PDB entry 2IAA | X-ray diffraction, 1.95 A resolution | chains B and C of the 3 polymer chains in the assembly

# Chain B
Molecule: Aromatic Amine Dehydrogenase
Organism: Alcaligenes faecalis
Notes: EC 1.4.99.4
UniProt: P84887 (AAUA_ALCFA); residues 1-135 here correspond to UniProt positions 48-182 (UniProt number = residue number + 47)
Sequence (135 residues; row label = number of the first residue in the row):
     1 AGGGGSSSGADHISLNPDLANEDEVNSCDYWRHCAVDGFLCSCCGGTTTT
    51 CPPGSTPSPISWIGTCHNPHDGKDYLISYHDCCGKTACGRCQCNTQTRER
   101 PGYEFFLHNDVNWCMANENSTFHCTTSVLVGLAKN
Disordered / not traced: 1-21, 135
Modified / non-standard residues: Trp62 (2-amino-3-(6,7-dioxo-6,7-dihydro-1H-indol-3-yl)-propionic acid; TRQ)
Swiss-Prot annotation at these positions:
  - active site: Trp62 (Tryptophylquinone 6'-substrate hemiaminal intermediate), Asp81 (Proton acceptor)
  - binding site (substrate): Asp37, Asn109 to Val111
  - site: Thr125 (Transition state stabilizer)
  - modified residue: Trp62 (Tryptophylquinone)
  - cross-link: Trp62 to Trp113 (Tryptophan tryptophylquinone (Trp-Trp))
Cystine bridges: Cys28-Cys93, Cys34-Cys66, Cys41-Cys124, Cys43-Cys91, Cys44-Cys88, Cys51-Cys82, Cys83-Cys114
Covalently attached groups: covalent link Trp62-Trp113

# Chain C
Molecule: Azurin
Organism: Alcaligenes faecalis
UniProt: P00281 (AZUR_ALCFA); residues 2-129 here correspond to UniProt positions 1-128 (UniProt number = residue number - 1)
Sequence (128 residues; numbered 2 to 129; the number before each row is that of its first residue):
     2 ACDVSIEGNDSMQFNTKSIVVDKTCKEFTINLKHTGKLPKAAMGHNVVVS
    52 KKSDESAVATDGMKAGLNNDYVKAGDERVIAHTSVIGGGETDSVTFDVSK
   102 LKEGEDYAFFCSFPGHWSIMKGTIELGS
Swiss-Prot annotation at these positions:
  - binding site (Cu cation): His46, Cys112, His117, Met121
Cystine bridges: Cys3-Cys26
Metal / ion sites: Cu ion: His46, Cys112, His117, Met121

# Chain B / chain C interface
Pairs across the interface (8):
  Pro59(B) with Asp11(C); Ser12(C), hydrogen bond (backbone-side chain)
  Ile60(B) with Asp11(C); Met44(C), hydrophobic
  Ile63(B) with Ile120(C), hydrophobic
  Phe106(B) with Met13(C), hydrophobic; Gly116(C); His117(C)
Interface residues without a listed pair, chain B (5 interface residues in all): Leu76
Interface residues without a listed pair, chain C (8 interface residues in all): Pro115

# Overview
5 residues of chain B and 8 residues of chain C are in contact; the contacts include 1 hydrogen bond. The
hydrogen-bonded pair is Pro59(B)-Ser12(C).
Chain B is Aromatic Amine Dehydrogenase and chain C is Azurin, both from Alcaligenes faecalis; the structure,
Crystal Structure of an Electron Transfer Complex Between Aromatic Amine Dephydrogenase and Azurin from
Alcaligenes Faecalis ..., was determined by X-ray diffraction (same publication as 2H3X and 2H47).
